Entry 8XJO (electron microscopy, 3.11 A resolution); this record covers chains A and E of the 5 polymer chains in the assembly.

[Chain A]
Molecule: Engineered miniGq
Organism: synthetic construct
Chain sequence (246 residues; row label = number of the first residue in the row):
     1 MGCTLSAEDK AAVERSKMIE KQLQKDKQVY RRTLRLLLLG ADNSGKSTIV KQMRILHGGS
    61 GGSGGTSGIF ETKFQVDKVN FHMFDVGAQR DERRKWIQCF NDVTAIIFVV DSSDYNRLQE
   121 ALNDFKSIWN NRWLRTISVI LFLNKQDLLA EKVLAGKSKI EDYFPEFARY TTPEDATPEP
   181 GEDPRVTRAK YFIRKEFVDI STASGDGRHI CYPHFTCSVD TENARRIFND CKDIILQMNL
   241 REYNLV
Not modelled in the structure: 1-4, 55-67, 88-92

[Chain E]
Molecule: Antibody fragment scFv16
Organism: synthetic construct
Notes: antibody fragment or engineered binder
Chain sequence (255 residues; row label = number of the first residue in the row):
     1 DVQLVESGGG LVQPGGSRKL SCSASGFAFS SFGMHWVRQA PEKGLEWVAY ISSGSGTIYY
    61 ADTVKGRFTI SRDDPKNTLF LQMTSLRSED TAMYYCVRSI YYYGSSPFDF WGQGTTLTVS
   121 SGGGGSGGGG SGGGGSDIVM TQATSSVPVT PGESVSISCR SSKSLLHSNG NTYLYWFLQR
   181 PGQSPQLLIY RMSNLASGVP DRFSGSGSGT AFTLTISRLE AEDVGVYYCM QHLEYPLTFG
   241 AGTKLELLEE NLYFQ
Not modelled in the structure: 121-136, 248-255
Disulfides: Cys22-Cys96, Cys159-Cys229

[Interface between chain A and chain E]
Contacting residue pairs - 26 pairs, chain A then chain E:
  Leu5(A) with His167(E)
  Ser6(A) with His167(E); Asn169(E); Tyr173(E), hydrogen bond
  Ala7(A) with His232(E); Leu233(E), hydrogen bond (backbone-backbone); Tyr235(E), hydrophobic
  Glu8(A) with Tyr101(E); Pro107(E); Tyr173(E); Tyr175(E), hydrogen bond; Arg191(E), salt bridge; His232(E)
  Asp9(A) with Asn169(E), hydrogen bond; Tyr173(E), hydrogen bond
  Ala11(A) with Tyr101(E), hydrophobic
  Ala12(A) with Tyr101(E)
  Glu14(A) with Ser52(E), hydrogen bond; Ser53(E); Gly56(E); Thr57(E), hydrogen bond
  Arg15(A) with Ile100(E); Tyr101(E); Tyr102(E)
  Met18(A) with Ser53(E); Gly54(E)
Also at the interface, not in a pair above, chain E (20 interface residues in all): Ser31, Tyr50, Glu234

[In short]
Chain A and chain E form an interface of 10 and 20 residues respectively, with 7 hydrogen bonds and 1 salt
bridge. Polar contacts include Glu8(A)-Arg191(E), Ser6(A)-Tyr173(E) and Glu8(A)-Tyr175(E).
Here chain A is Engineered miniGq and chain E is Antibody fragment scFv16, both from synthetic construct.
Entry 8XJO (U46619 bound Thromboxane A2 receptor-Gq Protein Complex) was determined by electron microscopy
together with 8XJK, 8XJL, 8XJM and 8XJN from the same study.
